3CZT - chain X; structure by X-ray diffraction, 1.40 A resolution.

Chain X:
Molecule: Protein S100-B
Organism: Homo sapiens
Reference sequence: P04271 (S100B_HUMAN); residues 0-91 here correspond to UniProt positions 1-92 (UniProt number = residue number + 1)
Sequence (92 residues; each row starts with the number of its first residue; numbering starts at 0):
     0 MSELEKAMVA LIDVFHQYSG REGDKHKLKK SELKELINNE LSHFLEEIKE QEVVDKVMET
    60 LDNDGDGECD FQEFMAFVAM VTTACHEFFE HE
Unresolved in the structure: 91
UniProt features mapped onto this chain:
  - binding site (Zn(2+)): His15, His25, His85, His90
  - binding site (Ca(2+)): Ser18, Glu21, Asp23, Lys26, Glu31, Asp61, Asp63, Asp65, Glu67, Glu72
  - modified residue: Ser1 (Blocked amino end (Ser))
Ion coordination: Ca2+ site 1: Ser18, Glu21, Asp23, Lys26, Glu31; Ca2+ site 2: Asp61, Asp63, Asp65, Glu67, Glu72; Zn2+: His85, His90
From the paper describing this entry:
  - Zn2+ coordination: His15, His25, His85, His90
  - conformationally variable residues (side-chain flip): His25, His85, Phe87, Phe88, Glu89
  - contacts within the chain: His85-Phe88 (backbone contact)

Summary:
Ser18, Glu21, Asp23, Lys26 and Glu31 coordinate Ca2+ site 1. Asp61, Asp63, Asp65, Glu67 and Glu72 coordinate
Ca2+ site 2. From UniProt: 4 Zn2+-binding residues and 10 Ca2+-binding residues. From the paper: Zn2+
coordination by His15, His25 and His85 among others; conformational variability at His25, His85 and Phe87
among others.
Chain X is Protein S100-B (Homo sapiens); the structure, Crystal Structure of S100B in the Calcium and Zinc
Loaded State at pH 9, was determined by X-ray diffraction together with 3D0Y and 3D10 from the same study.
